Entry 8GIS (X-ray diffraction, 2.46 A resolution); this record covers chains C and E of the 6 polymer chains in the assembly.

# Chain C
Name: Cyclic GMP-AMP synthase
Source organism: Mus musculus
Notes: EC 2.7.7.86; fragment: catalytic domain, residues 147-507
Reference sequence: Q8C6L5 (CGAS_MOUSE); numbering as in UniProt (aligned over 147-507)
Amino-acid sequence (364 residues; each row starts with the number of its first residue):
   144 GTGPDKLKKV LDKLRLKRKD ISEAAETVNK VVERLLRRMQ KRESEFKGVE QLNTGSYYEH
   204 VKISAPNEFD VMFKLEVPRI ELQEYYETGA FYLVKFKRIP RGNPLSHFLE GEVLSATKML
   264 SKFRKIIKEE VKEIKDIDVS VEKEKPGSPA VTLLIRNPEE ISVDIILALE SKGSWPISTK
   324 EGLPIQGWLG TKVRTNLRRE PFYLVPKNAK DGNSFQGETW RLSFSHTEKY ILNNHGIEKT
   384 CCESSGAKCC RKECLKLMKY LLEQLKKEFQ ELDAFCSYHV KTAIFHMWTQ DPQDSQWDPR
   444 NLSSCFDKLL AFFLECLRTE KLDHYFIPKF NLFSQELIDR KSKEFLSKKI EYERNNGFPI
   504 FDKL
Not modelled in the structure: 144-147, 240-246, 252-255, 507
Sequence notes: expression tag (144-146)
Swiss-Prot annotation at these positions:
  - region: Lys372 to Lys395 (DNA-binding)
  - motif: Leu154 to Leu159 (Nuclear export signal), Asp281 to Ser291 (Nuclear localization signal)
  - binding site (GTP): Thr197, Asp307, Arg364 to Glu371
  - binding site (ATP): Ser199, Glu371, Lys402, Ser420 to Lys424
  - binding site (Mg(2+)): Glu211, Asp213, Asp307
  - binding site (2',3'-cGAMP): Asp213, Gly290, Asp307, Lys350, Arg364 to Ser366
  - binding site (Zn(2+)): His378, Cys384, Cys385, Cys392
  - site: Arg241 (Arginine-anchor), Asp307, Ile308 (Cleavage)
  - modified residue: Lys156 (N6-lactoyllysine), Glu176 (PolyADP-ribosyl glutamic acid), Ser199 (Phosphoserine), Tyr201 (Phosphotyrosine), Glu272 (5-glutamyl polyglutamate), Ser291 (Phosphoserine), Glu302 (5-glutamyl glutamate), Lys372 (N6-acetyllysine), Lys382 (N6-acetyllysine), Lys402 (N6-acetyllysine), Ser420 (Phosphoserine), Lys491 (N6-methyllysine)
  - lipidation (S-palmitoyl cysteine): Cys392, Cys393, Cys459
  - cross-link (Glycyl lysine isopeptide (Lys-Gly)): Lys217 (interchain with G-Cter in SUMO), Lys271 (interchain with G-Cter in ubiquitin), Lys335 (interchain with G-Cter in SUMO), Lys372 (interchain with G-Cter in SUMO), Lys382 (interchain with G-Cter in SUMO), Lys399 (interchain with G-Cter in ubiquitin), Lys402 (interchain with G-Cter in ubiquitin), Lys409 (interchain with G-Cter in ubiquitin), Lys410 (interchain with G-Cter in ubiquitin), Lys464 (interchain with G-Cter in SUMO)
  - mutagenesis: Lys156 (K156Q: Mimics lactylation; knockin mice show higher mortality following HSV-1 infection), Asn172 (N172K: Induces alteration of the DNA-binding surface and leads to decreased synthesis of cyclic GMP-AMP (cGAMP); when associated with L-180), Glu176 (E176A: Abolished poly-ADP-ribosylation by PARP1, stimulating interferon production in knockin mice), Arg180 (R180L: Induces alteration of the DNA-binding surface and leads to decreased synthesis of cyclic GMP-AMP (cGAMP); when associated with K-182), Gly198 (G198A: Abolishes stimulation of interferon production; when associated with A-199), Ser199 (S199A: Abolishes stimulation of interferon production; when associated with A-199), Tyr201 (Y201E: Phosphomimetic mutant; reduced translocation to the nucleus following treatment with etoposide), Glu211 to Asp213 (Abolished nucleotidyltransferase activity. Does not affect nuclear localization and tethering to chromatin), Glu211 (E211A: Abolishes ability to promote type-I interferon production), Asp213 (D213A: Abolishes ability to promote type-I interferon production), Lys217 (K217R: Reduced sumoylation), Arg222 (R222E: Impaired tethering to chromatin, leading to constitutive activation in the absence of DNA), 31 further mutagenesis entries in UniProt
Ion coordination: Mn2+ site 1: Glu211, Asp213, Asp307 (together with ATP); Mn2+ site 2: Glu211, Asp213 (together with ATP); Zn2+: His378, Cys384, Cys385, Cys392
Small-molecule neighbours: ATP (adenosine-5'-triphosphate): Gly198, Ser199, Lys205, Glu211, Asp213, Arg364, Ser368, Glu371, Lys402, Ser420, Tyr421, Lys424, His467
From the paper describing this entry:
  - mutagenesis - E211Q/D213N: abolished catalytic activity
  - specificity-determining residues: His467 (proposed by the authors, not directly observed)
  - mutagenesis - R364A (33-fold), H467A: decreased catalytic activity on ATP/GTP
  - mutagenesis - H467A (2-fold): increased catalytic activity on GTP/GTP
  - specificity-determining residues: Ile309, Arg364
  - mutagenesis - R364A (10-fold): decreased catalytic activity on GTP/GTP
  - mutagenesis - R364A (4-fold): increased catalytic activity on ATP/ATP

# Chain E
Molecule: Palindromic DNA18
Sequence (18 nucleotides; numbered 1 to 18; the number before each row is that of its first residue):
     1 ATCTGTACAT GTACAGAT

# Interface between chain C and chain E
Pairs across the interface (7; chain C residue first):
  Ser317(C) with DG11(E), phosphate contact
  Thr334(C) with DA13(E), phosphate contact
  Lys335(C) with DA13(E), phosphate contact; DC14(E), salt bridge to the phosphate
  Thr338(C) with DT12(E), sugar contact; DA13(E), hydrogen bond to the phosphate
  Arg342(C) with DG11(E), base contact
Interface residues without a listed pair, chain C (6 interface residues in all): Lys323

# Overview
6 residues of chain C face 4 of chain E across their interface; the contacts include 1 hydrogen bond and 1
salt bridge. Among the polar pairs are Thr338(C)-DA13(E) and Lys335(C)-DC14(E). Bound to chain C: ATP. The
paper reports that R364A and H467A of chain C reduce catalytic activity on ATP/GTP; specificity determinants
His467(C), Ile309(C) and Arg364(C).
Here chain C is Cyclic GMP-AMP synthase (Mus musculus) and chain E is Palindromic DNA18. Entry 8GIS (Structure
of Ternary Complex of mouse cGAS with dsDNA and Bound ATP: with 10mM Mg2+ and ...) was determined by X-ray
diffraction together with 7UUX, 7UXW, 7UYQ, 7UYZ, 7UZR, 7V0W and 14 further entries from the same study.
